8ACP - chains D and R of the 8 polymer chains in the assembly; structure by electron microscopy, 4.50 A resolution (low resolution: residue-level contacts below are approximate; hydrogen-bond / salt-bridge calls are withheld).

== Chain D ==
Molecule: DNA-directed RNA polymerase subunit beta'
Source organism: Escherichia coli K-12
Notes: EC 2.7.7.6
UniProtKB: P0A8T8 (RPOC_ECO57); numbering as in UniProt (aligned over 1-1406)
Chain sequence (1406 residues; each row starts with the number of its first residue):
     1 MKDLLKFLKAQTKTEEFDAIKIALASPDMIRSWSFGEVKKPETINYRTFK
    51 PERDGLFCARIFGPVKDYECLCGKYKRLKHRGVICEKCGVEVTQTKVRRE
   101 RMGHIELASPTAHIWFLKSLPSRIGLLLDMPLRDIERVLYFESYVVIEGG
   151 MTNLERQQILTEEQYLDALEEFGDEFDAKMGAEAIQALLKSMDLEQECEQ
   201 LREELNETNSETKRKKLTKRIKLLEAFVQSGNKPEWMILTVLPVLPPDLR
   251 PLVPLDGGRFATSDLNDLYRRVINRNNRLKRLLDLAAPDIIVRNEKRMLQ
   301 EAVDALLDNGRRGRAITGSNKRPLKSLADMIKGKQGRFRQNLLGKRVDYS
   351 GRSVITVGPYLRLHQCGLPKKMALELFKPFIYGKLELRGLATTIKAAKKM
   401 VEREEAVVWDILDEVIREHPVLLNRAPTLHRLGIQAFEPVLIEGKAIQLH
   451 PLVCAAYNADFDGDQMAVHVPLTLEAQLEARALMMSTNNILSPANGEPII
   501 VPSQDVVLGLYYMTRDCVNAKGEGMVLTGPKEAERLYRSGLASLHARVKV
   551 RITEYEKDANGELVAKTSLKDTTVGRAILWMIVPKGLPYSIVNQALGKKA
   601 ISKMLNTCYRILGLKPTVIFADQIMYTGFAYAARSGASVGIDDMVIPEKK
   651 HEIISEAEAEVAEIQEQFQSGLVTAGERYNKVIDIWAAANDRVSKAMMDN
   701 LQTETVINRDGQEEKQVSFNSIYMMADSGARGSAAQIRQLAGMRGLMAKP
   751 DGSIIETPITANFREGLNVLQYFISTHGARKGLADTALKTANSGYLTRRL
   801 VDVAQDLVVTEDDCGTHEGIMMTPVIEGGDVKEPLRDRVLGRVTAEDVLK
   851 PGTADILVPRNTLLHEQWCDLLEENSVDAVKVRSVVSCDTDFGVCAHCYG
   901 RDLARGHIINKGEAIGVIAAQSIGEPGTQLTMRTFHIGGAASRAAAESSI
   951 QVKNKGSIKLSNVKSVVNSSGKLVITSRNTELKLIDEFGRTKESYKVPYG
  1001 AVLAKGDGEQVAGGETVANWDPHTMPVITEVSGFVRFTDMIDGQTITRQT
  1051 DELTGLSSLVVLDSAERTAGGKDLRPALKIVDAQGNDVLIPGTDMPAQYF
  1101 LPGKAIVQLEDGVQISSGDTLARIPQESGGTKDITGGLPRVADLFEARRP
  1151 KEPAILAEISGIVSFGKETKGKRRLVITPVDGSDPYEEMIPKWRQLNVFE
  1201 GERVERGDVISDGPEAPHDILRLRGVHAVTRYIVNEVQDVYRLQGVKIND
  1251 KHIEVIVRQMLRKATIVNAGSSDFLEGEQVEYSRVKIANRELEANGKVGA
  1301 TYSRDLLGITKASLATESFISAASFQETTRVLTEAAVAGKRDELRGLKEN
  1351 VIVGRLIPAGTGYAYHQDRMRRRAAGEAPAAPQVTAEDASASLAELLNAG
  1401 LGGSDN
Unresolved in the structure: 1-15, 934-947, 1127-1135, 1376-1406
Ion coordination: Zn2+ site 1: Cys70, Cys72, Cys85, Cys88; Mg2+ near Phe461 (its only coordinating residue here); Zn2+ site 2: Cys814, Cys888, Cys895, Cys898
UniProt features mapped onto this chain:
  - binding site (Zn(2+)): Cys70, Cys72, Cys85, Cys88, Cys814, Cys888, Cys895, Cys898
  - binding site (Mg(2+)): Asp460, Asp462, Asp464
  - modified residue: Lys972 (N6-acetyllysine)

== Chain R ==
Molecule: putL RNA
Sequence (93 nucleotides; row label = number of the first residue in the row):
     1 AUAGACGAACGGCGCGUCUUUAAACCAUGCGUCGGGAGCGCGGCGGGUUC
    51 AGGAUGAACGGCAAUGCUGCUCAUUAGCGAGAAGGCUUUUUUG
Unresolved in the structure: 1, 74-84

== Chain D / chain R interface ==
Residue-residue contacts (32; chain D residue first):
  Arg47(D) - C26(R)
  Lys50(D) - G31(R)
  Pro51(D) - U28(R)
  Glu52(D) - U28(R)
  Arg53(D) - U28(R)
  Ala59(D) - U28(R)
  Leu71(D) - U28(R)
  Cys72(D) - A8(R)
  Gly73(D) - A9(R)
  Lys74(D) - A8(R)
  Lys74(D) - A9(R)
  Tyr75(D) - C44(R)
  Tyr75(D) - A63(R)
  Tyr75(D) - A64(R)
  Lys76(D) - G34(R)
  Lys76(D) - G35(R)
  Arg77(D) - G34(R)
  Arg77(D) - G35(R)
  Leu78(D) - G35(R)
  Leu78(D) - G36(R)
  Leu78(D) - A37(R)
  Leu78(D) - G38(R)
  Lys79(D) - G35(R)
  Lys79(D) - A37(R)
  His80(D) - A63(R)
  His80(D) - A64(R)
  Val83(D) - C62(R)
  Glu86(D) - G45(R)
  Glu86(D) - G46(R)
  Lys87(D) - A8(R)
  Cys88(D) - U28(R)
  Gly89(D) - U28(R)
Other interface residues (no listed pair), chain D (24 interface residues in all): Cys58, Arg60, Arg81
Other interface residues (no listed pair), chain R (19 interface residues in all): A27, U32, U65

== Summary ==
24 residues of chain D face 19 of chain R across their interface. Cys70(D), Cys72(D), Cys85(D) and Cys88(D)
form the Zn2+ site 1. Cys814(D), Cys888(D), Cys895(D) and Cys898(D) coordinate Zn2+ site 2. UniProt lists 8
Zn2+-binding residues and 3 Mg2+-binding residues on chain D.
Chain D is DNA-directed RNA polymerase subunit beta' (Escherichia coli K-12) and chain R is putL RNA; the
structure, RNA polymerase at U-rich pause bound to regulatory RNA putL - inactive, open clamp state, was
determined by electron microscopy, deposited together with 8ABY, 8ABZ, 8AC0, 8AC1, 8AC2 and 8AD1.
